PDB entry 4BHQ | X-ray diffraction, 2.05 A resolution | chains A and B

# Chain A (and B)
Molecule: Competence protein piln
Source organism: Thermus thermophilus
Notes: chain B of this document is another copy of the same molecule, construct and numbering; everything in this record applies to it too
Reference sequence: Q5SII9 (Q5SII9_THET8); residues 49-207 here = UniProt positions 49-207
Chain sequence (163 residues; numbered 45 to 207; the number before each row is that of its first residue):
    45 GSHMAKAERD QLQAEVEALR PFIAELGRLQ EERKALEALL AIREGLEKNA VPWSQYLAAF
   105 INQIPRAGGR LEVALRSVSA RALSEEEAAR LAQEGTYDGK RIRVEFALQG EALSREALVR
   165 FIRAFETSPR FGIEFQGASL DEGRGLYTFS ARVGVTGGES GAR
Unresolved in the structure: 45-93, 203-207 (chain B: 45-94, 111-114)
Sequence notes: expression tag (45-48)
Small-molecule neighbours: Mg2+ (MG): Arg120, Gln153, Gly154, Glu155, Thr192, Phe193
From the paper describing this entry:
  - self-association interface (contacts with another copy of this molecule): Phe175

# Chain A / chain B interface
Contacting residue pairs - 62 pairs, chain A then chain B:
  Val95(A) with Ala126(B), hydrophobic; Arg147(B)
  Pro96(A) with Glu203(B)
  Trp97(A) with Ala124(B), hydrophobic; Arg125(B); Ala126(B); Val148(B), hydrophobic
  Gln99(A) with Glu203(B)
  Tyr100(A) with Arg147(B); Val148(B), hydrophobic; Phe150(B); Val199(B), hydrophobic; Thr200(B); Gly201(B); Gly202(B); Glu203(B), hydrogen bond (side chain-backbone)
  Leu101(A) with Leu101(B), hydrophobic; Phe150(B)
  Ala103(A) with Phe175(B)
  Phe104(A) with Ile105(B), hydrophobic; Phe150(B), hydrophobic; Leu152(B), hydrophobic; Phe169(B), hydrophobic; Phe175(B)
  Ile105(A) with Ile105(B), hydrophobic; Ile108(B), hydrophobic
  Gln107(A) with Ala168(B), hydrogen bond (side chain-backbone); Phe169(B); Ser172(B); Phe175(B)
  Ile108(A) with Ile105(B), hydrophobic; Arg110(B); Phe165(B), hydrophobic
  Pro109(A) with Arg164(B); Phe165(B), hydrophobic; Ala168(B)
  Arg110(A) with Pro109(B); Arg110(B)
  Ala124(A) with Trp97(B), hydrophobic
  Arg125(A) with Trp97(B)
  Ala126(A) with Trp97(B)
  Arg147(A) with Val95(B); Tyr100(B)
  Val148(A) with Trp97(B), hydrophobic
  Phe150(A) with Phe104(B), hydrophobic
  Leu152(A) with Phe104(B), hydrophobic
  Arg164(A) with Pro109(B)
  Phe165(A) with Pro109(B), hydrophobic
  Ala168(A) with Gln107(B), hydrogen bond (backbone-side chain); Pro109(B)
  Phe169(A) with Phe104(B), hydrophobic; Gln107(B)
  Ser172(A) with Gln107(B)
  Arg174(A) with Tyr100(B); Ala103(B)
  Phe175(A) with Ala103(B); Phe104(B), hydrophobic; Gln107(B)
  Val197(A) with Phe104(B), hydrophobic
  Val199(A) with Tyr100(B), hydrophobic
  Thr200(A) with Tyr100(B)
  Gly201(A) with Tyr100(B)
Other interface residues (no listed pair), chain A (33 interface residues in all): Leu119, Val122
Other interface residues (no listed pair), chain B (34 interface residues in all): Leu119, Val122, Val197, Ser204, Gly205

# Summary
The interface between chain A and chain B involves 33 residues on one side and 34 on the other, with 3
hydrogen bonds. Polar pairs include Tyr100(A)-Glu203(B) and Gln107(A)-Ala168(B). Ligands of chain A: Mg2+.
From the paper: a self-association interface involving Phe175(A).
Both chains are Competence protein piln (Thermus thermophilus). Entry 4BHQ (Structure of the periplasmic
domain of the PilN type IV pilus biogenesis protein from Thermus thermophilus) was determined by X-ray
diffraction together with 4BHR from the same study.
